PDB entry 9EXO | electron microscopy, 3.00 A resolution | chains H and G of the 8 polymer chains in the assembly

== Chain H (and G) ==
Name: Putative transmembrane protein Wzc
From: Escherichia coli
Notes: chain G of this document is another copy of the same molecule, construct and numbering; everything in this record applies to it too
Reference sequence: Q9X4B9 (Q9X4B9_ECOLX); numbering as in UniProt (aligned over 1-716)
Chain sequence (727 residues; each row starts with the number of its first residue):
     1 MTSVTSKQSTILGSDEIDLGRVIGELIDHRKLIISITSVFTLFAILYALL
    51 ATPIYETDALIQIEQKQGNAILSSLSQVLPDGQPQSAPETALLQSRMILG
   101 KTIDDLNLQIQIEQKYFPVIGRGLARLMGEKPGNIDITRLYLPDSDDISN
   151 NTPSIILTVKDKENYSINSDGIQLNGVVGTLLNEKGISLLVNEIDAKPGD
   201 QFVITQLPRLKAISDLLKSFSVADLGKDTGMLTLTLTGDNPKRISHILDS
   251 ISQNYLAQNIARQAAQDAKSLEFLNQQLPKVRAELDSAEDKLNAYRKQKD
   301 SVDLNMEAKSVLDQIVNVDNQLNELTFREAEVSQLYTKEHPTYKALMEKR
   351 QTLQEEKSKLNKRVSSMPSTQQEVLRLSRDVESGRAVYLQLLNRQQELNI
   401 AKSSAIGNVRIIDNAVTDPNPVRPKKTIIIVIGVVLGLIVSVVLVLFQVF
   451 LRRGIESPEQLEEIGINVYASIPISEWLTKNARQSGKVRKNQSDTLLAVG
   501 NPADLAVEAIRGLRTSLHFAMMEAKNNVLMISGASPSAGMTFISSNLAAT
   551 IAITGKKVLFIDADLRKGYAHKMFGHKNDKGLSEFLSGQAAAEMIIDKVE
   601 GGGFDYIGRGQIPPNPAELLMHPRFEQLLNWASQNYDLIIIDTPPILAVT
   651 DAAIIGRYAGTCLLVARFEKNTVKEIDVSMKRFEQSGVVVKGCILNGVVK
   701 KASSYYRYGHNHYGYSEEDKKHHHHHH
Unresolved in the structure: 1-16, 65-84, 280-383, 478-493, 717-727 (chain G: 1-16, 65-84, 280-384, 478-493, 717-727)
Sequence notes: variant G121 (Ala in Q9X4B9), R126 (Gly in Q9X4B9); engineered mutation M540 (Lys in Q9X4B9); expression tag (717-727)
Ion coordination: Mg2+: T541 (together with ADP)
Residues lining bound ligands: ADP (adenosine-5'-diphosphate): I472, P473, I474, S475, P536, S537, A538, G539, M540, T541, F542, Y569, R667, N696, G697
What the authors report for this chain:
  - specificity-determining residues: E675 (proposed by the authors, not directly observed)

== How chain H and chain G interact ==
Residue-residue contacts (68):
  A87(H) - D228(G)
  A87(H) - T229(G)
  P88(H) - T229(G)
  P88(H) - M231(G)  hydrophobic
  A91(H) - M231(G)  hydrophobic
  L92(H) - I412(G)  hydrophobic
  S95(H) - I412(G)
  S95(H) - D413(G)
  R96(H) - D58(G)  salt bridge
  R96(H) - D413(G)  hydrogen bond (backbone-side chain)
  R96(H) - N414(G)  hydrogen bond (side chain-backbone)
  R96(H) - V416(G)
  M97(H) - R410(G)
  M97(H) - D413(G)  hydrogen bond (backbone-side chain)
  I148(H) - G129(G)
  L210(H) - T417(G)
  L210(H) - P419(G)
  Q258(H) - R410(G)
  R262(H) - R410(G)
  Q266(H) - S404(G)
  Q266(H) - I406(G)  hydrogen bond (side chain-backbone)
  K269(H) - I406(G)
  S270(H) - I400(G)
  S270(H) - S404(G)  hydrogen bond
  F273(H) - I400(G)  hydrophobic
  F273(H) - S403(G)
  V387(H) - Q396(G)
  Q390(H) - N393(G)
  F450(H) - L19(G)  hydrophobic
  L451(H) - L19(G)  hydrophobic
  R453(H) - D18(G)  salt bridge
  R453(H) - G20(G)
  R453(H) - Y706(G)  hydrogen bond (side chain-backbone)
  A534(H) - Y713(G)
  S535(H) - Y713(G)
  P536(H) - Y713(G)
  P536(H) - Y715(G)  hydrophobic
  D564(H) - Y715(G)  hydrogen bond
  R566(H) - E508(G)  salt bridge
  R566(H) - Y715(G)
  K567(H) - Y715(G)
  K567(H) - S716(G)
  E618(H) - R511(G)  salt bridge
  E618(H) - R514(G)  salt bridge
  E618(H) - I553(G)
  M621(H) - R514(G)
  M621(H) - T554(G)
  P644(H) - Y715(G)  hydrophobic
  P645(H) - Y715(G)
  L647(H) - H712(G)
  L647(H) - Y713(G)
  A648(H) - Y713(G)
  A648(H) - Y715(G)  hydrophobic
  T650(H) - G512(G)
  T650(H) - T515(G)  hydrogen bond
  I654(H) - T515(G)
  K674(H) - E459(G)
  K674(H) - Y708(G)
  E675(H) - Y713(G)  hydrogen bond
  V678(H) - E459(G)
  V678(H) - N711(G)
  R682(H) - N711(G)
  Q685(H) - V468(G)  hydrogen bond (side chain-backbone)
  Q685(H) - Y469(G)
  Q685(H) - F519(G)
  S686(H) - T515(G)
  S686(H) - F519(G)
  G687(H) - F519(G)
Interface residues without a listed pair, chain H (48 interface residues in all): L274, L391, F447, A617, V649, A653, R657
Interface residues without a listed pair, chain G (50 interface residues in all): I23, A59, L60, L225, L392, D418, E462, S516, Y705, H710, G714

== Overview ==
The interface between chain H and chain G involves 48 residues on one side and 50 on the other; the contacts
include 10 hydrogen bonds and 5 salt bridges. Among the polar pairs are R96(H)-D58(G), R453(H)-D18(G) and
R566(H)-E508(G). Chain H binds ADP. From the paper: the specificity determinant E675(H).
Both chains are Putative transmembrane protein Wzc (Escherichia coli). Entry 9EXO (Wzc-K540M-2YE MgADP C1) was
determined by electron microscopy, deposited together with 9I2Q, 9I2R, 9EXP, 9EXQ and 9EXR.
